Entry 6PX4 (X-ray diffraction, 1.65 A resolution); this record covers chains T and B of the 4 polymer chains in the assembly.

[Chain T (and B)]
Protein: Holin
From: Escherichia phage vB_EcoM_NBG2
Notes: chain B of this document is another copy of the same molecule, construct and numbering; everything in this record applies to it too
UniProt: A0A2U8QQK7 (A0A2U8QQK7_9CAUD); residues 77-218 here = UniProt positions 77-218
Sequence (142 residues; each row starts with the number of its first residue):
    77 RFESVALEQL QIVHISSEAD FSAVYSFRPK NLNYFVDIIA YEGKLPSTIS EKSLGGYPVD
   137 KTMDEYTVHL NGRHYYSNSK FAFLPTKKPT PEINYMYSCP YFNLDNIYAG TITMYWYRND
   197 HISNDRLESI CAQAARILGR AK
Disulfide bonds: Cys175-Cys207
Reported in the primary citation:
  - mutagenesis - I88K, K137R, I213K: abolished binding to Antiholin (citing earlier work)

[Chain T / chain B interface]
Pairs across the interface - 5 pairs, chain T then chain B:
  Asn107(T) - Asn107(B)  hydrogen bond
  Leu108(T) - Asp181(B)
  Leu108(T) - Ile183(B)  hydrophobic
  Asp181(T) - Leu108(B)
  Ile183(T) - Leu108(B)  hydrophobic
Also at the interface, not in a pair above, chain T (5 interface residues in all): Asn182
Also at the interface, not in a pair above, chain B (5 interface residues in all): Asn182

[Overview]
Chain T and chain B each contribute 5 residues to their interface, with 1 hydrogen bond. Its one
hydrogen-bonded contact is Asn107(T)-Asn107(B). From the paper: I88K, K137R and I213K of chain T abolish
binding to Antiholin.
Chain T and chain B are both Holin (Escherichia phage vB_EcoM_NBG2); the structure, Crystal structure of the
complex between periplasmic domains of antiholin RI and holin T from T4 ..., was determined by X-ray
diffraction, deposited together with 6PSH, 6PSK and 6PXE.
